4NZ7 - chain A; structure by X-ray diffraction, 2.70 A resolution.

# Chain A
Name: tRNA pseudouridine synthase A, mitochondrial
Source organism: Homo sapiens
Notes: EC 5.4.99.12; fragment: catalytic domain
UniProt: Q9Y606 (TRUA_HUMAN); numbering as in UniProt (aligned over 83-394)
Amino-acid sequence (313 residues; row label = number of the first residue in the row):
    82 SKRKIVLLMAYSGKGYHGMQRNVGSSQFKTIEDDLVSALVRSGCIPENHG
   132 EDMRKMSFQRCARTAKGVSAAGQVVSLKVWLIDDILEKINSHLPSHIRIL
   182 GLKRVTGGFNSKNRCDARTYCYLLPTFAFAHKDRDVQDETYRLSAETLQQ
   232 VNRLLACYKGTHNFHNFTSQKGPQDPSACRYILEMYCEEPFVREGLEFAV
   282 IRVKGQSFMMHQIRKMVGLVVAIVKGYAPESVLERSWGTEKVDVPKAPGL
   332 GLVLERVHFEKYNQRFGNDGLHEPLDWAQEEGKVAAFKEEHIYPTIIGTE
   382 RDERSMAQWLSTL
Disordered / not traced: 82, 102-107, 349-351
Construct notes: expression tag (82); engineered mutation A146 (Asp in Q9Y606)
Curated features (UniProtKB/Swiss-Prot):
  - natural variant: Q101 (Q101R: In MLASA1; uncertain significance), R144 (R144W: In MLASA1), R295 (R295Q: In MLASA1; uncertain significance; R295W: In MLASA1; uncertain significance)
Reported in the primary citation:
  - conformationally variable residues (order/disorder transition): M100 to K110
  - binding site for the ligand EPE: Y201

# Overview
From the paper: a binding site for the ligand EPE at Y201; conformational variability at M100.
Chain A is tRNA pseudouridine synthase A, mitochondrial (Homo sapiens); the structure, Steroid receptor RNA
Activator (SRA) modification by the human Pseudouridine Synthase 1 (hPus1p): RNA binding, activity ..., was
determined by X-ray diffraction together with 4NZ6 from the same study.
